Entry 8TGU (electron microscopy, 3.80 A resolution); this record covers chains A and C of the 3 polymer chains in the assembly.

== Chain A (and C) ==
Molecule: HIV-1 Envelope glycoprotein BG505 SOSIP
Source organism: Human immunodeficiency virus 1
Notes: engineered mutation(s): BG505 SOSIP mutations; chain C of this document is another copy of the same molecule, construct and numbering; everything in this record applies to it too
Amino-acid sequence (631 residues; row label = number of the first residue in the row; note: 27 numbers in that range are skipped by the numbering (no residue carries them; nothing is unmodelled there); a row labelled like 185A-185I holds insertion residues (185A, then the next letters in order)):
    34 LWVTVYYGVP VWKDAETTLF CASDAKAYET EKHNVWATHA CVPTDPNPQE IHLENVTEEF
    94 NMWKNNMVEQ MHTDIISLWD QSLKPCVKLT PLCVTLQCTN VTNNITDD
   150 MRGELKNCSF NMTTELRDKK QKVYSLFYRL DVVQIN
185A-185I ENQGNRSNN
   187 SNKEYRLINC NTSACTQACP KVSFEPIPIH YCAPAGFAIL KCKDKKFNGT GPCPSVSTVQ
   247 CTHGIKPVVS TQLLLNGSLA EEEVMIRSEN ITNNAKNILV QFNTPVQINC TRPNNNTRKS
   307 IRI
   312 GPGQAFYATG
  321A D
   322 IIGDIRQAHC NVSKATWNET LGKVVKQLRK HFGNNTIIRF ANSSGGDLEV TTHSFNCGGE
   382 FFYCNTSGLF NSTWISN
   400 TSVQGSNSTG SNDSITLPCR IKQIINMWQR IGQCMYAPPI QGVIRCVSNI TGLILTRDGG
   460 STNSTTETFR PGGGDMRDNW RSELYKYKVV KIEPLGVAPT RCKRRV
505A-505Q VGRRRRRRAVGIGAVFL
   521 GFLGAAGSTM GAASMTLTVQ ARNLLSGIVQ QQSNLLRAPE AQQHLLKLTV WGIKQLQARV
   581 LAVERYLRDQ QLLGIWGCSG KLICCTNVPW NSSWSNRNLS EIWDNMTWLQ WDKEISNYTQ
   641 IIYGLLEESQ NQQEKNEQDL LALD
Disordered / not traced: 185A-185I, 400-410, 505A-505Q, 548-568
Cystine bridges: Cys54-Cys74, Cys119-Cys205, Cys126-Cys196, Cys131-Cys157, Cys218-Cys247, Cys228-Cys239, Cys296-Cys331, Cys378-Cys445, Cys385-Cys418, Cys501-Cys605, Cys598-Cys604
Covalent attachments: N-acetylglucosamine (NAG) linked to Asn88, Asn160, Asn197, Asn234, Asn262, Asn276, Asn295, Asn301, Asn332, Asn339, Asn355, Asn363, Asn386, Asn392, Asn448, Asn618
Ligand contacts:
  - N-acetylglucosamine (NAG; 2-acetamido-2-deoxy-beta-D-glucopyranose), molecule 1: Thr132, Asn133, Lys155
  - N-acetylglucosamine (NAG), molecule 2: Asn136, Asn137, Gly324

== Chain A / chain C interface ==
Contacting residue pairs (45; chain A residue first):
  Pro124(A) - Arg166(C)  hydrogen bond (backbone-side chain)
  Cys126(A) - Arg166(C)
  Val127(A) - Arg166(C)
  Val127(A) - Asp167(C)
  Thr128(A) - Leu165(C)
  Thr128(A) - Asp167(C)  hydrogen bond
  Asn160(A) - Arg166(C)  hydrogen bond (backbone-side chain)
  Cys196(A) - Glu164(C)  hydrogen bond (side chain-backbone)
  Cys196(A) - Pro313(C)  hydrophobic
  Asn197(A) - Glu164(C)
  Thr198(A) - Gly314(C)
  Ser199(A) - Pro313(C)
  Ile573(A) - Thr569(C)
  Leu576(A) - Leu576(C)  hydrophobic
  Val580(A) - Leu576(C)  hydrophobic
  Glu584(A) - Gly547(C)
  Glu584(A) - Arg579(C)  salt bridge
  Leu587(A) - Leu545(C)  hydrophobic
  Leu587(A) - Val583(C)  hydrophobic
  Leu587(A) - Tyr586(C)  hydrophobic
  Arg588(A) - Arg542(C)  hydrogen bond (side chain-backbone)
  Arg588(A) - Leu545(C)
  Arg588(A) - Gly547(C)
  Gln591(A) - Ala541(C)  hydrogen bond (side chain-backbone)
  Gln591(A) - Leu545(C)
  Gln591(A) - Tyr586(C)
  Gln591(A) - Lys601(C)
  Glu647(A) - Thr538(C)
  Glu647(A) - Arg542(C)
  Asn651(A) - Leu602(C)
  Gln652(A) - Ser534(C)  hydrogen bond (side chain-backbone)
  Gln652(A) - Met535(C)
  Gln652(A) - Leu537(C)
  Gln652(A) - Leu602(C)
  Gln652(A) - Ile603(C)
  Lys655(A) - Ile603(C)
  Asn656(A) - Met535(C)
  Asn656(A) - Ile603(C)
  Asp659(A) - Cys501(C)  hydrogen bond
  Asp659(A) - Cys605(C)  hydrogen bond
  Leu661(A) - Arg504(C)
  Ala662(A) - Cys501(C)  hydrophobic
  Ala662(A) - Lys502(C)
  Leu663(A) - Arg500(C)
  Leu663(A) - Cys501(C)
Other interface residues (no listed pair), chain A (35 interface residues in all): Met161, Thr162, Lys169, Arg192, Asn195, Ala200, Gln577, Gly594, Ile595, Gln640
Other interface residues (no listed pair), chain C (32 interface residues in all): Lys168, Arg308, Ser546, Val580, Leu587

== Summary ==
The interface between chain A and chain C involves 35 residues on one side and 32 on the other, with 9
hydrogen bonds and 1 salt bridge. Polar pairs include Glu584(A)-Arg579(C), Pro124(A)-Arg166(C) and
Thr128(A)-Asp167(C). Chain A binds N-acetylglucosamine.
Chain A and chain C are both HIV-1 Envelope glycoprotein BG505 SOSIP (Human immunodeficiency virus 1); the
structure, Cryo-EM structure of BG505 SOSIP trimer purified via Galanthus nivalis lectin chromatography, was
determined by electron microscopy together with 8TGW from the same study.
